7PYK - chains D and T of the 9 polymer chains in the assembly; structure by electron microscopy, 4.10 A resolution (low resolution: residue-level contacts below are approximate; hydrogen-bond / salt-bridge calls are withheld).

# Chain D
Molecule: DNA-directed RNA polymerase subunit beta'
Organism: Escherichia coli
Notes: EC 2.7.7.6
UniProt: P0A8T8 (RPOC_ECO57); numbering as in UniProt (aligned over 1-1407)
Chain sequence (1407 residues; row label = number of the first residue in the row):
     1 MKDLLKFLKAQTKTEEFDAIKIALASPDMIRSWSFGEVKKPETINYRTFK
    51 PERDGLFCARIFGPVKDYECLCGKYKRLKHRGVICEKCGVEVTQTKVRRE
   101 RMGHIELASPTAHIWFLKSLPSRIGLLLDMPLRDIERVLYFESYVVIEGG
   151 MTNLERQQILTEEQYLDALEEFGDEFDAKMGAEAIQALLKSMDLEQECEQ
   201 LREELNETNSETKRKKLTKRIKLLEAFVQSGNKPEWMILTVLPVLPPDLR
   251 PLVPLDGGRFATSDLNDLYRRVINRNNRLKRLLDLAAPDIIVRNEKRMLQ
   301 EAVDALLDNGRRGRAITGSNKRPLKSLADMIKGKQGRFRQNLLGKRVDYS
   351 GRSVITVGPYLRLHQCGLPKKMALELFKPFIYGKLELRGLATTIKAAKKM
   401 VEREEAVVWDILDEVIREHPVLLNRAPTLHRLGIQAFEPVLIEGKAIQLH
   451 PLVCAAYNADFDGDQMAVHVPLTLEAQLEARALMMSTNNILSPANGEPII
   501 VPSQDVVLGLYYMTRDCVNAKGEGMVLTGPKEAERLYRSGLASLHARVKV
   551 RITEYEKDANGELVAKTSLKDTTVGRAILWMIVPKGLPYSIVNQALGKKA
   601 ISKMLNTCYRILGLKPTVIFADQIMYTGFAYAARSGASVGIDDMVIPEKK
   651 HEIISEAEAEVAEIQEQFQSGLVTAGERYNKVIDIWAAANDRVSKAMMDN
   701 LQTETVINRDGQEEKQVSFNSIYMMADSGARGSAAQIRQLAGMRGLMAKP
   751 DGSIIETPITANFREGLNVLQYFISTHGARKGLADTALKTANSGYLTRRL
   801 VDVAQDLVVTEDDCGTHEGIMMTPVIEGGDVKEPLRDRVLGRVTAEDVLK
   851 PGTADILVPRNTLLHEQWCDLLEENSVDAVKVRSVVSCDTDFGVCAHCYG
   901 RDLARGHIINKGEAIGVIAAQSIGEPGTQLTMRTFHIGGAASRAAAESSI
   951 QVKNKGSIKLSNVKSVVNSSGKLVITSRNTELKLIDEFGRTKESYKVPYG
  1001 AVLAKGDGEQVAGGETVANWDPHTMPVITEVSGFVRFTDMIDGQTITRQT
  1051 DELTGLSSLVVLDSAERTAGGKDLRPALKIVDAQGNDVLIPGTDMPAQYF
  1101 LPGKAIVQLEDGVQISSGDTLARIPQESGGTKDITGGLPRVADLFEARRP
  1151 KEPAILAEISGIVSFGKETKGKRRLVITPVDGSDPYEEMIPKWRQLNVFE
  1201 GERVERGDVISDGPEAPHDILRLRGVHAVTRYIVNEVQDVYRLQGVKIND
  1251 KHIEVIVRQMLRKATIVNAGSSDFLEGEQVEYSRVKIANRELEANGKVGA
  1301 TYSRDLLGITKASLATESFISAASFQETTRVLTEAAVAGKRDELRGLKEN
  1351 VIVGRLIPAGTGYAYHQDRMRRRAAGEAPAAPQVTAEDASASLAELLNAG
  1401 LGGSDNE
Not modelled in the structure: 1-15, 932-947, 1127-1136, 1376-1407
Ion coordination: Zn2+ site 1: Cys70, Leu71, Cys72, Gly73; Mg2+: Asp462, Asp464 (shared with 1 residue of chain R); Zn2+ site 2: Cys814, Arg883, Cys895
Curated features (UniProtKB/Swiss-Prot):
  - binding site (Zn(2+)): Cys70, Cys72, Cys85, Cys88, Cys814, Cys888, Cys895, Cys898
  - binding site (Mg(2+)): Asp460, Asp462, Asp464
  - modified residue: Lys972 (N6-acetyllysine)
What the authors report for this chain:
  - conformationally variable residues (domain motion): Leu78

# Chain T
Molecule: tDNA
Sequence (39 nucleotides; each row starts with the number of its first residue):
     1 CTCTGAATCTCTTCCGACGCGCCGCGGGACGTACTGACC
Not modelled in the structure: 1, 32-39

# Chain D / chain T interface
Residue-residue contacts (20; chain D residue first):
  Ser210(D) with DT4(T); DG5(T)
  Glu211(D) with DG5(T)
  Arg311(D) with DC14(T)
  Gly318(D) with DG27(T)
  Ser319(D) with DG26(T); DG27(T)
  Asn320(D) with DG27(T); DG28(T)
  Lys334(D) with DC18(T)
  Arg339(D) with DG16(T); DC18(T)
  Thr790(D) with DA17(T)
  Ala791(D) with DA17(T)
  Tyr795(D) with DG16(T); DA17(T)
  Lys1172(D) with DT8(T)
  Gln1326(D) with DC14(T); DC15(T)
  Glu1327(D) with DC15(T)
Interface residues without a listed pair, chain D (24 interface residues in all): Leu120, Asn209, Thr212, Lys213, Asp267, Arg270, Lys332, Arg352, Ala426, Arg798
Interface residues without a listed pair, chain T (15 interface residues in all): DA6, DT13, DG19, DC20

# In short
The interface between chain D and chain T involves 24 residues on one side and 15 on the other. Cys70(D),
Leu71(D), Cys72(D) and Gly73(D) form the Zn2+ site 1. The Mg2+ site is built by Asp462(D) and Asp464(D).
UniProt lists 8 Zn2+-binding residues and 3 Mg2+-binding residues on chain D. The paper reports conformational
variability at Leu78(D).
Here chain D is DNA-directed RNA polymerase subunit beta' (Escherichia coli) and chain T is tDNA. Entry 7PYK
(CryoEM structure of E.coli RNA polymerase elongation complex bound to NusA (NusA elongation complex in
more-swiveled ...) was determined by electron microscopy together with 7PY0, 7PY1, 7PY3, 7PY5, 7PY6, 7PY7 and
4 further entries from the same study.
